2PUT - chains A and B of the 4 polymer chains in the assembly; structure by X-ray diffraction, 1.90 A resolution.

# Chain A (and B)
Molecule: isomerase domain of glutamine-fructose-6-phosphate transaminase (isomerizing)
Source organism: Candida albicans
Notes: EC 2.6.1.16; fragment: isomerase domain; chain B of this document is another copy of the same molecule, construct and numbering; everything in this record applies to it too
UniProtKB: P53704 (GFA1_CANAL); residues 346-712 here correspond to UniProt positions 347-713 (UniProt number = residue number + 1)
Sequence (367 residues; numbered 346 to 712; the number before each row is that of its first residue):
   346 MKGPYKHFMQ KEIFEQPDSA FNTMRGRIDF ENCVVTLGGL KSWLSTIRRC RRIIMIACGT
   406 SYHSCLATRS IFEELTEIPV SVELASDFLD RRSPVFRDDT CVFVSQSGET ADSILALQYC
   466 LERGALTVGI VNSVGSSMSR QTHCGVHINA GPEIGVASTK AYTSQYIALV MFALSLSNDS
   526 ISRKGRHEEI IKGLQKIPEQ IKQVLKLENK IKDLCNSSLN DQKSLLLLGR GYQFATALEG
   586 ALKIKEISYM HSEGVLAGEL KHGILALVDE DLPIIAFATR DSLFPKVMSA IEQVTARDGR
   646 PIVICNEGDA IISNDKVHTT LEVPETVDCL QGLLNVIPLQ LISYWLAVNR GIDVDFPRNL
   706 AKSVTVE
Disordered / not traced: 346-348, 607-616, 659-661, 701-712 (chain B: 346-348, 701-712)
Bound ions: Na+: Ser484, Arg485, Thr487 (together with uridine-diphosphate-N-acetylglucosamine)
Ligand contacts:
  - fructose -6-phosphate (F6R): Cys403, Gly404, Thr405, Ser406, Val449, Ser450, Gln451, Ser452, Gly453, Thr455, Val501, Ala502, Ser503, Gln510, Leu587, Lys588, Glu591
  - uridine-diphosphate-N-acetylglucosamine (UD1): Arg372, Gly383, Gly384, Gly474, Ile475, Val476, Val479, Met483, Ser484, Thr487, His488, Cys489, Gly490, Val491, His492
What the authors report for this chain:
  - binding site for fructose -6-phosphate: Ser406, Ser450, Gln451, Ser452, Thr455, Lys588, Glu591
  - catalytic residues: Lys588 (proposed by the authors, not directly observed)
  - Na+ coordination: Ser484, Arg485, Thr487
  - catalytic residues: Glu591, His607 (citing earlier work)

# How chain A and chain B interact
Residue-residue contacts - 53 pairs, chain A then chain B:
  Cys395(A) - Arg396(B)  hydrogen bond (backbone-side chain)
  Arg396(A) - Cys395(B)  hydrogen bond (side chain-backbone)
  Arg396(A) - Arg396(B)  hydrogen bond (side chain-backbone)
  Arg396(A) - Pro424(B)
  Arg397(A) - Pro424(B)
  Arg414(A) - Glu428(B)  salt bridge
  Arg414(A) - Arg436(B)
  Ser415(A) - Arg436(B)
  Glu418(A) - Arg436(B)  salt bridge
  Glu418(A) - Ser438(B)  hydrogen bond
  Glu418(A) - Pro439(B)
  Glu419(A) - Arg437(B)  salt bridge
  Glu422(A) - Phe441(B)
  Pro424(A) - Arg396(B)
  Pro424(A) - Arg397(B)
  Glu428(A) - Arg414(B)  salt bridge
  Leu429(A) - Leu601(B)  hydrophobic
  Leu429(A) - Glu604(B)
  Ser431(A) - Arg575(B)  hydrogen bond
  Ser431(A) - Glu604(B)  hydrogen bond
  Ser431(A) - Lys631(B)
  Asp435(A) - Arg575(B)  salt bridge
  Asp435(A) - Phe629(B)
  Arg436(A) - Arg414(B)
  Arg436(A) - Ser415(B)
  Arg436(A) - Glu418(B)  salt bridge
  Ser438(A) - Glu418(B)  hydrogen bond
  Pro439(A) - Glu418(B)
  Phe441(A) - Glu422(B)
  Asp457(A) - Lys631(B)  salt bridge
  Arg575(A) - Ser431(B)  hydrogen bond
  Arg575(A) - Asp435(B)  salt bridge
  Tyr577(A) - Arg437(B)  hydrogen bond
  Leu587(A) - Leu605(B)  hydrophobic
  Glu591(A) - Leu605(B)
  Glu591(A) - His607(B)
  Tyr594(A) - Leu612(B)  hydrophobic
  Met595(A) - Leu612(B)
  His596(A) - His596(B)
  His596(A) - Glu598(B)  salt bridge
  His596(A) - Ile609(B)
  His596(A) - Leu612(B)
  Glu598(A) - His596(B)  salt bridge
  Glu598(A) - Glu598(B)
  Leu601(A) - Leu429(B)  hydrophobic
  Glu604(A) - Leu429(B)
  Glu604(A) - Ser431(B)  hydrogen bond
  Leu605(A) - Leu587(B)  hydrophobic
  Leu605(A) - Lys590(B)
  Leu605(A) - Glu591(B)
  Phe629(A) - Asp435(B)
  Lys631(A) - Ser431(B)
  Lys631(A) - Asp457(B)  salt bridge
Interface residues without a listed pair, chain A (35 interface residues in all): Asp432, Lys568, Gly576, Lys590
Interface residues without a listed pair, chain B (35 interface residues in all): Asp432, Lys568, Gly576

# Overview
The chain A/chain B interface involves 35 residues from each chain; the contacts include 10 hydrogen bonds and
11 salt bridges. Among the polar pairs are Arg414(A)-Glu428(B), Glu418(A)-Arg436(B) and Glu419(A)-Arg437(B).
The paper reports catalytic residues Lys588(A), Glu591(A) and His607(A); a binding site for fructose
-6-phosphate at Ser406(A), Ser450(A) and Gln451(A) among others.
Both chains are isomerase domain of glutamine-fructose-6-phosphate transaminase (isomerizing) (Candida
albicans). Entry 2PUT (The crystal structure of isomerase domain of glucosamine-6-phosphate synthase from
Candida albicans) was determined by X-ray diffraction (same publication as 2POC, 2PUV and 2PUW).
